Entry 7DD8 (electron microscopy, 7.50 A resolution (low resolution: residue-level contacts below are approximate; hydrogen-bond / salt-bridge calls are withheld)); this record covers chains A and B of the 5 polymer chains in the assembly.

# Chain A
Molecule: The heavy chain of 3C1 fab
Source organism: Mus musculus
Notes: antibody fragment or engineered binder
Chain sequence (222 residues; row label = number of the first residue in the row):
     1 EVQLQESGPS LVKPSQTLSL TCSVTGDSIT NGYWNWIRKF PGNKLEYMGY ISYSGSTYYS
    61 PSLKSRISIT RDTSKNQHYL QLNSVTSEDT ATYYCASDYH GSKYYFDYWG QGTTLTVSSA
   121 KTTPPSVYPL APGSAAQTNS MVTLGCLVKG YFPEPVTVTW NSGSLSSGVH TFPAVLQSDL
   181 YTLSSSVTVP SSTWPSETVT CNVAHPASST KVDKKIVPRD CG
Not modelled in the structure: 1
Disulfide bonds: Cys-22/Cys-95, Cys-146/Cys-201

# Chain B
Molecule: The light chain of 3C1 chain
Source organism: Mus musculus
Chain sequence (214 residues; each row starts with the number of its first residue):
     1 DIVMTQSHKF MSTSVGHRVS ITCKASQDVG NDVAWYQQKP GQSPKLLIYW ASTRHTGVPD
    61 RFTGSGSGTD FTLTISNVQS EDLADYFCQQ YNRYPYTFGG GTKLEIKRAD AAPTVSIFPP
   121 SSEQLTSGGA SVVCFLNNFY PKDINVKWKI DGSERQNGVL NSWTDQDSKD STYSMSSTLT
   181 LTKDEYERHN SYTCEATHKT STSPIVKSFN RNEC
Not modelled in the structure: 214
Disulfide bonds: Cys-23/Cys-88, Cys-134/Cys-194

# Interface between chain A and chain B
Residue-residue contacts (59; chain A residue first):
  Tyr-33(A) / Tyr-94(B)
  Asn-35(A) / Tyr-94(B)
  Asn-35(A) / Tyr-96(B)
  Ile-37(A) / Phe-98(B)
  Lys-39(A) / Gln-38(B)
  Asn-43(A) / Gly-100(B)
  Leu-45(A) / Phe-87(B)
  Leu-45(A) / Phe-98(B)
  Tyr-47(A) / Tyr-94(B)
  Tyr-47(A) / Pro-95(B)
  Tyr-47(A) / Tyr-96(B)
  Tyr-50(A) / Tyr-94(B)
  Pro-61(A) / Pro-95(B)
  Asp-98(A) / Tyr-96(B)
  His-100(A) / Trp-50(B)
  Tyr-104(A) / Tyr-49(B)
  Tyr-105(A) / Leu-46(B)
  Tyr-105(A) / Tyr-49(B)
  Tyr-105(A) / Trp-50(B)
  Phe-106(A) / His-55(B)
  Asp-107(A) / Leu-46(B)
  Trp-109(A) / Tyr-36(B)
  Trp-109(A) / Pro-44(B)
  Gly-110(A) / Ser-43(B)
  Tyr-128(A) / Glu-123(B)
  Tyr-128(A) / Gln-124(B)
  Tyr-128(A) / Ser-127(B)
  Pro-129(A) / Ser-121(B)
  Pro-129(A) / Glu-123(B)
  Leu-130(A) / Phe-135(B)
  Ala-131(A) / Phe-118(B)
  Ala-131(A) / Pro-119(B)
  Pro-132(A) / Phe-118(B)
  Pro-132(A) / Pro-119(B)
  Gly-133(A) / Pro-119(B)
  Ser-134(A) / Glu-213(B)
  Thr-143(A) / Phe-118(B)
  His-170(A) / Ser-174(B)
  Thr-171(A) / Thr-164(B)
  Phe-172(A) / Phe-135(B)
  Phe-172(A) / Asn-137(B)
  Phe-172(A) / Thr-164(B)
  Phe-172(A) / Ser-174(B)
  Phe-172(A) / Met-175(B)
  Phe-172(A) / Ser-176(B)
  Pro-173(A) / Ser-162(B)
  Pro-173(A) / Trp-163(B)
  Pro-173(A) / Thr-164(B)
  Val-175(A) / Leu-160(B)
  Val-175(A) / Asn-161(B)
  Val-175(A) / Ser-162(B)
  Ser-184(A) / Ser-176(B)
  Ser-185(A) / Phe-135(B)
  Ser-186(A) / Phe-135(B)
  Ser-186(A) / Asn-137(B)
  Arg-219(A) / Glu-123(B)
  Asp-220(A) / Ser-122(B)
  Asp-220(A) / Glu-213(B)
  Cys-221(A) / Glu-213(B)
Other interface residues (no listed pair), chain A (44 interface residues in all): Ser-60, Gly-145, Leu-147, Lys-149, Ala-174, Gln-177, Thr-182, Gly-222
Other interface residues (no listed pair), chain B (39 interface residues in all): Lys-45, Tyr-91, Gly-99, Ser-131, Val-133, Asn-138, Thr-180

# Overview
Chain A and chain B form an interface of 44 and 39 residues respectively.
Here chain A is the heavy chain of 3C1 fab and chain B is the light chain of 3C1 chain, both from Mus
musculus. Entry 7DD8 (S-3C1-F1 structure, one RBD is up and two RBDs are down, the up RBD binds with ...) was
determined by electron microscopy (same publication as 7DCC, 7DCX and 7DD2).
